Entry 6ATV (X-ray diffraction, 1.75 A resolution); this record covers chains A and M.

== Chain A ==
Name: Adapter molecule crk
Organism: Homo sapiens
UniProtKB: P46108 (CRK_HUMAN); numbering as in UniProt (aligned over 134-191)
Sequence (58 residues; row label = number of the first residue in the row):
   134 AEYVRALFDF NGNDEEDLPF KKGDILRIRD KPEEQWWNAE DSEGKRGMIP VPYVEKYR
UniProt features mapped onto this chain:
  - mutagenesis: Asp150 (D150K: Abolishes interaction with DOCK1), Trp169 (W169K: Abolishes interaction with PEAK3; W169L: Abolishes interaction with DOCK5. Abolishes RAP1 activation)

== Chain M ==
Name: proline-rich motif in IAV-NS1
Sequence (15 residues; numbered -1 to 13; the number before each row is that of its first residue; numbers below 1 keep their minus sign (ACE-1 is residue -1)):
    -1 XYGRPPLPPK QKRKX
Modified positions: ACE (acetyl group) at position -1; NH2 (amino group) at position 13

== How chain A and chain M interact ==
Residue-residue contacts - 26 pairs, chain A then chain M:
  Phe141(A) with Gly1(M); Arg2(M); Pro3(M)
  Phe143(A) with Leu5(M), hydrophobic
  Asn146(A) with Leu5(M)
  Asp147(A) with Lys8(M), salt bridge
  Glu149(A) with Lys8(M), salt bridge; Arg11(M), salt bridge
  Asp150(A) with Lys8(M), salt bridge
  Pro165(A) with Arg11(M); Lys12(M), hydrogen bond (backbone-backbone)
  Glu166(A) with Pro7(M); Lys8(M); Gln9(M), hydrogen bond (side chain-backbone); Arg11(M), salt bridge
  Gln168(A) with Pro6(M)
  Trp169(A) with Pro6(M), hydrogen bond (side chain-backbone); Pro7(M), hydrogen bond (side chain-backbone); Lys8(M)
  Met181(A) with Arg11(M)
  Pro183(A) with Leu5(M), hydrophobic; Pro6(M)
  Pro185(A) with Pro3(M); Pro6(M)
  Tyr186(A) with Arg2(M); Pro3(M)
Other interface residues (no listed pair), chain M (12 interface residues in all): Tyr0, Lys10

== Overview ==
14 residues of chain A face 12 of chain M across their interface; the contacts include 4 hydrogen bonds and 5
salt bridges. Polar pairs include Asp147(A)-Lys8(M), Glu149(A)-Lys8(M) and Glu149(A)-Arg11(M). UniProt lists 2
mutagenesis sites on chain A.
Chain A is Adapter molecule crk (Homo sapiens) and chain M is proline-rich motif in IAV-NS1; the structure,
The molecular mechanisms by which NS1 of the 1918 Spanish influenza A virus hijack host protein-protein ...,
was determined by X-ray diffraction.
